4YM1 - chain A; structure by X-ray diffraction, 2.00 A resolution.

== Chain A ==
Molecule: Galectin-4
Organism: Homo sapiens
UniProtKB: P56470 (LEG4_HUMAN); residues 171-323 here = UniProt positions 171-323
Sequence (153 residues; each row starts with the number of its first residue):
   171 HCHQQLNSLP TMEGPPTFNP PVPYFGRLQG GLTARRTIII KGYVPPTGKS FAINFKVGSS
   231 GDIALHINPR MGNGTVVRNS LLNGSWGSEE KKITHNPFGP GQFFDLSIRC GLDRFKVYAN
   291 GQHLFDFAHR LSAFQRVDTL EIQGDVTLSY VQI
Unresolved in the structure: 171-185
Swiss-Prot annotation at these positions:
  - binding site (a beta-D-galactoside): Trp-256 to Lys-262
  - modified residue: Ser-258 (Phosphoserine)

== Summary ==
From UniProt: 7 beta-D-galactoside-binding residues.
Chain A is Galectin-4 (Homo sapiens); the structure, Crystal structure of the human galectin-4 C-terminal
carbohydrate recognition domain in complex with 2'-fucosyllactose, was determined by X-ray diffraction (same
publication as 4YLZ, 4YM0, 4YM2 and 4YM3).
